6DB7 - chains H and P of the 3 polymer chains in the assembly; structure by X-ray diffraction, 2.21 A resolution.

== Chain H ==
Protein: Human monoclonal anti-HIV-1 gp120 V3 antibody 1334 Fab heavy chain
Source organism: Homo sapiens
Notes: antibody fragment or engineered binder
Sequence (238 residues; numbered 1 to 220 plus 18 insertion-coded residues; the number before each row is that of its first residue; a row labelled like 82A-82C holds insertion residues (82A, then the next letters in order)):
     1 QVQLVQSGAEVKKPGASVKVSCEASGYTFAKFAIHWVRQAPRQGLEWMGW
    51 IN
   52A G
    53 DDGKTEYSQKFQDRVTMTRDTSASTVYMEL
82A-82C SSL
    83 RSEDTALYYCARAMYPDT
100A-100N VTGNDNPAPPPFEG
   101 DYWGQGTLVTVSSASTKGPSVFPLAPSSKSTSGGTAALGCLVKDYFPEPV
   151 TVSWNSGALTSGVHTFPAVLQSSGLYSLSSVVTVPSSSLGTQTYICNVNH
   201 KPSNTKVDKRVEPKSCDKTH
Not modelled in the structure: 217-220
Disulfides: Cys22-Cys92, Cys140-Cys196

== Chain P ==
Protein: HIV-1 gp120 V3 peptide from MN strain
UniProtKB: A9Q0A0 (A9Q0A0_9HIV1); the author numbering skips numbers that UniProt does not, so the offset changes along the chain: 301-309 = UniProt 94-102; 312-325 = UniProt 103-116
Sequence (23 residues; each row starts with the number of its first residue; note: 2 numbers in that range are skipped by the numbering (no residue carries them; nothing is unmodelled there)):
   301 YNKRKRIHI
   312 GPGRAFYTTKNIIG
Not modelled in the structure: 301-303, 319-325

== Interface between chain H and chain P ==
Contacting residue pairs (24; chain H residue first):
  Trp50(H) - Ile309(P)
  Trp50(H) - Gly312(P)
  Trp50(H) - Pro313(P)
  Asn52(H) - Gly312(P)
  Asn52(H) - Pro313(P)  hydrogen bond (side chain-backbone)
  Asn52(H) - Arg315(P)
  Asp53(H) - Arg315(P)  salt bridge
  Asp54(H) - Arg315(P)  salt bridge
  Lys56(H) - Pro313(P)  hydrogen bond (side chain-backbone)
  Thr57(H) - Pro313(P)
  Glu58(H) - Pro313(P)
  Tyr97(H) - Ile307(P)  hydrophobic
  Tyr97(H) - His308(P)
  Tyr97(H) - Ile309(P)
  Pro98(H) - Ile309(P)
  Asp99(H) - Ile309(P)
  Asp99(H) - Arg315(P)  salt bridge
  Val100A(H) - Ala316(P)
  Val100A(H) - Phe317(P)  hydrophobic
  Ala100H(H) - Phe317(P)
  Pro100I(H) - Phe317(P)
  Pro100J(H) - Ile307(P)  hydrophobic
  Pro100J(H) - Ile309(P)  hydrophobic
  Pro100J(H) - Phe317(P)
Also at the interface, not in a pair above, chain H (19 interface residues in all): Ala33, Ile51, Ala95, Thr100B, Pro100G
Also at the interface, not in a pair above, chain P (9 interface residues in all): Gly314

== In short ==
19 residues of chain H face 9 of chain P across their interface; the contacts include 2 hydrogen bonds and 3
salt bridges. Polar contacts include Asp53(H)-Arg315(P), Asp54(H)-Arg315(P) and Asp99(H)-Arg315(P).
Here chain H is Human monoclonal anti-HIV-1 gp120 V3 antibody 1334 Fab heavy chain (Homo sapiens) and chain P
is HIV-1 gp120 V3 peptide from MN strain. Entry 6DB7 (Crystal structure of anti-HIV-1 V3 Fab 1334 in complex
with a HIV-1 gp120 V3 peptide from ...) was determined by X-ray diffraction, deposited together with 6DB5.
